Entry 3MH5 (X-ray diffraction, 3.00 A resolution); this record covers chain A.

# Chain A
Molecule: Protease do
Source organism: Escherichia coli
Notes: EC 3.4.21.-
UniProt: P0C0V0 (DEGP_ECOLI); residues 1-448 here correspond to UniProt positions 27-474 (UniProt number = residue number + 26)
Sequence (456 residues; each row starts with the number of its first residue):
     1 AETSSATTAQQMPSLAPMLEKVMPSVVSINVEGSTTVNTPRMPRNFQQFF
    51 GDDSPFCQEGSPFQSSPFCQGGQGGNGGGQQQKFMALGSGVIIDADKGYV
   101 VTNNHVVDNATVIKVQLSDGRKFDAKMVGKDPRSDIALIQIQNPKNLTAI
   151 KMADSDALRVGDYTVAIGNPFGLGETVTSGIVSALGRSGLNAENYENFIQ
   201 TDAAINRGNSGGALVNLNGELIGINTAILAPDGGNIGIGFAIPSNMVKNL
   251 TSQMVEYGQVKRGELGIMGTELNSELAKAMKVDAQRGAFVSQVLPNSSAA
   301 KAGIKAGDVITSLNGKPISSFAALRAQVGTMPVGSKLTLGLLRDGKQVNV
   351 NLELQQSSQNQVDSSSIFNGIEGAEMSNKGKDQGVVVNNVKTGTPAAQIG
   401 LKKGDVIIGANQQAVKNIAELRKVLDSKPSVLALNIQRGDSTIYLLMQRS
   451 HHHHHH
Not modelled in the structure: 1-10, 37-82, 187-194, 229-237, 265-456
Differences from the reference sequence: expression tag (449-456)
Swiss-Prot annotation at these positions:
  - active site (Charge relay system): His105, Asp135, Ser210
  - binding site (substrate): Glu32, His105, Asp135, Gly208 to Ser210, Thr226 to Ala230, Leu265 to Gly269
Glycans and other covalent adducts: diisopropyl phosphonate (DFP) linked to Ser210
Ligand contacts: diisopropyl phosphonate (DFP): Ala166, Ile167, Gly168, Pro170, Thr176, Thr178, Ala204, Ile205, Arg207, Asn209, Gly211, Asn225, Ile238

# In short
Covalently linked diisopropyl phosphonate: at Ser210. UniProt lists 3 active-site residues and 16
substrate-binding residues.
Chain A is Protease do (Escherichia coli); the structure, HtrA proteases are activated by a conserved
mechanism that can be triggered by distinct molecular cues, was determined by X-ray diffraction together with
3MH4, 3MH6 and 3MH7 from the same study.
